PDB entry 6OMA | electron microscopy, 7.20 A resolution (low resolution: residue-level contacts below are approximate; hydrogen-bond / salt-bridge calls are withheld) | chains E and H of the 13 polymer chains in the assembly

[Chain E (and H)]
Name: Major capsid protein
Source organism: Escherichia phage T5
Notes: chain H of this document is another copy of the same molecule, construct and numbering; everything in this record applies to it too
Reference sequence: Q6QGD8 (CAPSD_BPT5); residue numbers follow UniProt; this construct covers 160-458
Chain sequence (299 residues; numbered 160 to 458; the number before each row is that of its first residue):
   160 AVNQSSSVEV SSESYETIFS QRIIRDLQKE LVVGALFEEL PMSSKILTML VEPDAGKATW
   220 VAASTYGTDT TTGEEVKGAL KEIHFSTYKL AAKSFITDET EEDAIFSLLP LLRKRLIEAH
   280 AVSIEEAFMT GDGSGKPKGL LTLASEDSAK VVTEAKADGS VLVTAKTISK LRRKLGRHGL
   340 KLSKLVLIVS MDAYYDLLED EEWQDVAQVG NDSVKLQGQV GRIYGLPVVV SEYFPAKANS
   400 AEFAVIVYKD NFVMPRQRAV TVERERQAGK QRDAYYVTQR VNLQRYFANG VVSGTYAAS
UniProt features mapped onto this chain:
  - mutagenesis: I183 (I183T: Confers resistance to Pycsar-mediated defense), M201 (M201V: Confers resistance to Pycsar-mediated defense), M208 (M208T: Confers resistance to Pycsar-mediated defense), E260 (E260G: Confers resistance to Pycsar-mediated defense), I283 (I283T: Confers resistance to Pycsar-mediated defense), S328 (S328P: Confers resistance to Pycsar-mediated defense, reduced fitness compared to wild-type phage), Y353 (Y353C: Confers resistance to Pycsar-mediated defense, reduced fitness compared to wild-type phage)

[Interface between chain E and chain H]
Pairs across the interface - 21 pairs, chain E then chain H:
  Q163(E) - T259(H)
  E168(E) - F254(H)
  E168(E) - I255(H)
  E168(E) - T256(H)
  V169(E) - L267(H)
  V169(E) - L270(H)
  V169(E) - R274(H)
  Y174(E) - Y174(H)
  Y174(E) - T176(H)
  Y174(E) - F178(H)
  F178(E) - T176(H)
  F254(E) - V167(H)
  F254(E) - E168(H)
  I255(E) - E168(H)
  T256(E) - S166(H)
  T259(E) - S164(H)
  T259(E) - S166(H)
  T259(E) - V169(H)
  A263(E) - E175(H)
  L271(E) - E168(H)
  R431(E) - V167(H)
Also at the interface, not in a pair above, chain E (17 interface residues in all): S164, E175, T176, S253, L267
Also at the interface, not in a pair above, chain H (18 interface residues in all): I177, E258

[Summary]
17 residues of chain E and 18 residues of chain H are in contact. Curated annotation (UniProt) lists 7
mutagenesis sites on chain E.
Both chains are Major capsid protein (Escherichia phage T5). Entry 6OMA (non-decorated head of the phage T5)
was determined by electron microscopy together with 6OKB and 6OMC from the same study.
